2OZR - chains C and D of the 8 polymer chains in the assembly; structure by X-ray diffraction, 2.30 A resolution.

== Chain C (and D) ==
Protein: Collagenase 3
Organism: Homo sapiens
Notes: EC 3.4.24.-; fragment: Catalytic Domain; chain D of this document is another copy of the same molecule, construct and numbering; everything in this record applies to it too
UniProt: P45452 (MMP13_HUMAN); residues 83-249 here correspond to UniProt positions 104-270 (UniProt number = residue number + 21)
Sequence (170 residues; numbered 80 to 249; the number before each row is that of its first residue):
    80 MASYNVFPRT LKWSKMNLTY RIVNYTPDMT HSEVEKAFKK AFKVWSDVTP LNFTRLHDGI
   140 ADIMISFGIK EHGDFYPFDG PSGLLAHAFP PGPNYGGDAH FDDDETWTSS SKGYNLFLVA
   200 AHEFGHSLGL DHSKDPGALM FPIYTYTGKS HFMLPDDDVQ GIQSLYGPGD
Unresolved in the structure: 80-82 (chain D: 80-83)
Differences from the reference sequence: expression tag (80-82)
Bound ions: Ca2+ site 1: D107, D182, E184; Ca2+ site 2: D141, N173, G175, D177; Zn2+ site 1: H151, D153, H166, H179; Ca2+ site 3: D158, G159, S161, L163, D181, E184; Zn2+ site 2: H201, H205, H211 (together with acetohydroxamic acid)
Ligand contacts:
  - GG1 (4-{[1-methyl-2,4-dioxo-6-(3-phenylprop-1-yn-1-yl)-1,4-dihydroquinazolin-3(2h)-yl]methyl}benzoic acid): K119, S188, N194, F196, L197, V198, H201, G216, A217, L218, F220, P221, I222, Y223, T224, Y225, T226, G227, K228, S229, H230, F231, M232, P234
  - acetohydroxamic acid (HAE): A165, H201, E202, H205, H211, P221

== Chain C / chain D interface ==
Residue-residue contacts (10; chain C residue first):
  N96(C) - K213(D)  hydrogen bond (side chain-backbone)
  N96(C) - P215(D)
  N96(C) - F220(D)
  T98(C) - I222(D)
  N131(C) - P215(D)
  T133(C) - F220(D)
  T133(C) - I222(D)
  L135(C) - I222(D)  hydrophobic
  D137(C) - S161(D)  hydrogen bond
  D137(C) - G162(D)
Also at the interface, not in a pair above, chain C (7 interface residues in all): R134

== Overview ==
7 residues of chain C and 6 residues of chain D are in contact; the contacts include 2 hydrogen bonds. Among
the polar pairs are N96(C)-K213(D) and D137(C)-S161(D). Ligands of chain C: compound GG1 and acetohydroxamic
acid.
Chain C and chain D are both Collagenase 3 (Homo sapiens); the structure, MMP13 Catalytic Domain Complexed
with 4-{[1-methyl-2,4-dioxo-6-(3-phenylprop-1-yn-1-yl)-1,4-dihydroquinazolin-3(2H)-yl]methyl}benzoic acid, was
determined by X-ray diffraction (same publication as 2OW9).
